Entry 3A6B (X-ray diffraction, 1.80 A resolution); this record covers chains L and Y of the 3 polymer chains in the assembly.

[Chain L]
Name: Lysozyme binding ig kappa chain V23-J2 region
Source organism: Mus musculus
Notes: engineered mutation(s): N32D
Sequence (107 residues; numbered 1 to 107; the number before each row is that of its first residue):
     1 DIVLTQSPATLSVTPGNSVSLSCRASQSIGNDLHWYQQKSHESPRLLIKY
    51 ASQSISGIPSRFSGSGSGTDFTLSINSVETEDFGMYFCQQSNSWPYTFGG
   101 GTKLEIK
Disulfide bonds: C23-C88
From the paper describing this entry:
  - conformationally variable residues: D32
  - mutagenesis - N31A: decreased binding to Lysozyme C (chain Y)

[Chain Y]
Name: Lysozyme C
Source organism: Gallus gallus
Notes: EC 3.2.1.17
Reference sequence: P00698 (LYSC_CHICK); residues 1-129 here correspond to UniProt positions 19-147 (UniProt number = residue number + 18)
Sequence (129 residues; each row starts with the number of its first residue):
     1 KVFGRCELAAAMKRHGLDNYRGYSLGNWVCAAKFESNFNTQATNRNTDGS
    51 TDYGILQINSRWWCNDGRTPGSRNLCNIPCSALLSSDITASVNCAKKIVS
   101 DGNGMNAWVAWRNRCKGTDVQAWIRGCRL
Swiss-Prot annotation at these positions:
  - active site: E35, D52
  - binding site (substrate): D101
Disulfide bonds: C6-C127, C30-C115, C64-C80, C76-C94
From the paper describing this entry:
  - conformationally variable residues (side-chain flip): N19

[Chain L / chain Y interface]
Contacting residue pairs - 16 pairs, chain L then chain Y:
  N31(L) with H15(Y), hydrogen bond (side chain-backbone); G16(Y); K96(Y), hydrogen bond
  D32(L) with G16(Y); Y20(Y); K96(Y), salt bridge
  Y50(L) with N93(Y); K96(Y)
  Q53(L) with T89(Y); N93(Y), hydrogen bond
  S91(L) with Y20(Y)
  N92(L) with N19(Y); R21(Y), hydrogen bond (backbone-backbone)
  W94(L) with R21(Y)
  Y96(L) with R21(Y), hydrogen bond; S100(Y)
Also at the interface, not in a pair above, chain L (10 interface residues in all): K49, S93
Also at the interface, not in a pair above, chain Y (10 interface residues in all): R14
Interface features reported in the paper:
  - specific contacts: N31(L)-H15(Y) (hydrogen bond), D32(L)-G16(Y) (water-mediated contact)

[In short]
The chain L/chain Y interface involves 10 residues from each chain, with 5 hydrogen bonds and 1 salt bridge.
Among the polar pairs are D32(L)-K96(Y), N31(L)-H15(Y) and N31(L)-K96(Y). The paper describes a hydrogen bond
between N31(L) and H15(Y); a water-mediated contact between D32(L) and G16(Y). From the paper: N31A of chain L
reduces binding to Lysozyme C (chain Y); conformational variability at D32(L) and N19(Y).
Chain L is Lysozyme binding ig kappa chain V23-J2 region (Mus musculus) and chain Y is Lysozyme C (Gallus
gallus); the structure, Crystal Structure of HyHEL-10 Fv mutant LN32D complexed with hen egg white lysozyme,
was determined by X-ray diffraction (same publication as 3A67 and 3A6C).
